Entry 8ULK (X-ray diffraction, 4.28 A resolution (low resolution: residue-level contacts below are approximate; hydrogen-bond / salt-bridge calls are withheld)); this record covers chains C and K of the 12 polymer chains in the assembly.

Chain C:
Molecule: Fusion glycoprotein F2
Source organism: Human respiratory syncytial virus A2
UniProt: P03420 (FUS_HRSVA); residue numbers follow UniProt; this construct covers 26-97
Sequence (72 residues; row label = number of the first residue in the row):
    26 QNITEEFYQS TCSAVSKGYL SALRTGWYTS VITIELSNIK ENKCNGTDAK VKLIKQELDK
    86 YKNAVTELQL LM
Swiss-Prot annotation at these positions:
  - glycosylation (N-linked (GlcNAc...) asparagine): Asn27, Asn70

Chain K:
Molecule: Fusion glycoprotein F0, Fibritin
Source organism: Respiratory syncytial virus A2
UniProt: chimeric construct of A0A088S9A7, P10104: residues 137-513 from A0A088S9A7 (A0A088S9A7_HRSV) positions 137-513 (same numbers); residues 518-544 from P10104 positions 458-484 (UniProt number = residue number - 60)
Sequence (414 residues; each row starts with the number of its first residue):
   137 FLGFLLGVGS AIASGVAVCK VLHLEGEVNK IKSALLSTNK AVVSLSNGVS VLTFKVLDLK
   197 NYIDKQLLPI LNKQSCSISN IETVIEFQQK NNRLLEITRE FSVNAGVTTP VSTYMLTNSE
   257 LLSLINDMPI TNDQKKLMSN NVQIVRQQSY SIMCIIKEEV LAYVVQLPLY GVIDTPCWKL
   317 HTSPLCTTNT KEGSNICLTR TDRGWYCDNA GSVSFFPQAE TCKVQSNRVF CDTMNSLTLP
   377 SEVNLCNVDI FNPKYDCKIM TSKTDVSSSV ITSLGAIVSC YGKTKCTASN KNRGIIKTFS
   437 NGCDYVSNKG VDTVSVGNTL YYVNKQEGKS LYVKGEPIIN FYDPLVFPSD EFDASISQVN
   497 EKINQSLAFI RKSDELLSAI GGYIPEAPRD GQAYVRKDGE WVLLSTFLGG LVPR
Unresolved in the structure: 514-550
Disulfide bonds: Cys155-Cys290, Cys313-Cys343, Cys322-Cys333, Cys358-Cys367, Cys382-Cys393, Cys416-Cys422
Differences from the reference sequence: conflict Cys155 (Ser in A0A088S9A7), Phe190 (Ser in A0A088S9A7), Leu207 (Val in A0A088S9A7), Cys290 (Ser in A0A088S9A7), Leu539 (Phe479 in P10104); linker (514-517); expression tag (545-550)

Interface between chain C and chain K:
Residue-residue contacts (184):
  Gln26(C) with Glu463(K)
  Asn27(C) with Asn363(K)
  Ile28(C) with Leu410(K); Gln462(K); Glu463(K); Gly464(K); Lys465(K)
  Thr29(C) with Lys465(K)
  Glu30(C) with Thr408(K); Ser409(K); Leu410(K); Gly411(K); Tyr441(K); Lys465(K); Ser466(K); Leu467(K)
  Glu31(C) with Leu467(K)
  Phe32(C) with Ile413(K); Tyr441(K); Leu467(K); Tyr468(K); Val469(K)
  Tyr33(C) with Asn383(K)
  Gln34(C) with Cys439(K); Tyr468(K); Val469(K); Lys470(K); Gly471(K)
  Ser35(C) with Leu321(K); Gly471(K); Glu472(K); Pro473(K); Ile474(K)
  Thr36(C) with Arg336(K)
  Cys37(C) with Thr318(K); Ser319(K); Ile413(K); Cys439(K), disulfide
  Ser38(C) with Leu316(K); His317(K); Arg336(K); Ile413(K)
  Ala39(C) with Lys315(K); Leu316(K); His317(K); Thr408(K); Ile413(K)
  Val40(C) with Trp314(K); Lys315(K); Leu316(K); Asn383(K)
  Ser41(C) with Trp314(K); Lys315(K); His317(K); Ser409(K)
  Lys42(C) with Cys313(K); Trp314(K)
  Tyr44(C) with Thr311(K); Pro312(K); Cys313(K); Trp341(K); Val360(K); Asn363(K); Val365(K); Ser409(K)
  Leu45(C) with Asp310(K); Thr311(K); Asn363(K); Arg364(K); Val365(K)
  Ser46(C) with Val308(K); Ile309(K); Asp310(K); Thr311(K); Cys343(K)
  Ala47(C) with Tyr306(K); Val308(K); Val365(K); Phe366(K); Cys367(K)
  Leu48(C) with Tyr306(K); Gly307(K); Val308(K); Cys343(K); Phe352(K); Cys367(K); Thr369(K)
  Arg49(C) with Pro304(K); Leu305(K); Tyr306(K); Gly307(K); Cys367(K); Asp368(K); Thr369(K); Met370(K)
  Thr50(C) with Gly307(K); Thr369(K)
  Gly51(C) with Pro304(K); Leu305(K)
  Trp52(C) with Ala147(K); Ser150(K); Gln284(K); Gln302(K); Leu303(K)
  Tyr53(C) with Met264(K); Pro265(K); Val301(K); Gln302(K); Leu303(K); Leu305(K)
  Thr54(C) with Ser150(K); Val154(K); Val301(K); Gln302(K)
  Ser55(C) with Leu188(K); Leu260(K); Val300(K); Val301(K)
  Val56(C) with Val187(K); Leu188(K); Thr189(K); Phe190(K); Tyr299(K); Val300(K)
  Ile57(C) with Phe190(K); Val192(K); Leu297(K); Ala298(K); Tyr299(K); Val301(K)
  Thr58(C) with Leu171(K); Thr189(K); Phe190(K); Lys191(K); Val192(K); Leu193(K); Val296(K); Leu297(K)
  Ile59(C) with Val192(K); Leu193(K); Val296(K); Leu297(K)
  Glu60(C) with Lys191(K); Leu193(K); Asp194(K); Leu195(K); Lys196(K); Glu295(K)
  Leu61(C) with Leu195(K); Lys196(K); Glu295(K); Leu297(K)
  Ser62(C) with Lys196(K); Ile199(K); Asp200(K); Glu295(K)
  Asn63(C) with Glu295(K)
  Ile64(C) with Ile199(K); Leu204(K)
  Lys68(C) with Lys209(K)
  Cys69(C) with Leu207(K); Lys209(K); Cys212(K), disulfide
  Lys75(C) with Ile214(K)
  Val76(C) with Cys212(K)
  Ile79(C) with Ile214(K); Val220(K)
  Glu82(C) with Phe223(K); Gln224(K); Asn227(K)
  Leu83(C) with Leu207(K)
  Lys85(C) with Leu231(K)
  Tyr86(C) with Leu195(K); Phe223(K); Asn227(K)
  Ala89(C) with Leu230(K); Leu231(K)
  Leu93(C) with Thr234(K); Met289(K); Ile292(K); Leu297(K)
  Gln94(C) with Ile292(K)
  Leu96(C) with Phe237(K)
  Met97(C) with Met289(K)
Also at the interface, not in a pair above, chain C (58 interface residues in all): Gly43, Glu66, Asn67, Asn70, Leu78, Glu92
Also at the interface, not in a pair above, chain K (116 interface residues in all): Gly151, Leu158, Ile167, Lys168, Leu203, Asn208, Gln210, Ser215, Ile233, Ser238, Gly242, Leu252, Leu273, Tyr286, Pro320, Asn345, Ser350, Cys382, Val384, Ile386, Asp440
Inter-chain disulfides: Cys37(C)-Cys439(K), Cys69(C)-Cys212(K)

Summary:
58 residues of chain C face 116 of chain K across their interface; the contacts include 2 disulfide bonds.
Chain C is Fusion glycoprotein F2 (Human respiratory syncytial virus A2) and chain K is Fusion glycoprotein
F0, Fibritin (Respiratory syncytial virus A2); the structure, Prefusion RSV F bound by neutralizing antibody
1G12, was determined by X-ray diffraction.
